Entry 7ECV (electron microscopy, 3.43 A resolution); this record covers chains J and M of the 12 polymer chains in the assembly.

== Chain J ==
Name: AcrIF14
Organism: Moraxella phage Mcat5
UniProt: A0A0R6PCL0 (A0A0R6PCL0_9CAUD); residues 1-124 here = UniProt positions 1-124
Amino-acid sequence (124 residues; row label = number of the first residue in the row):
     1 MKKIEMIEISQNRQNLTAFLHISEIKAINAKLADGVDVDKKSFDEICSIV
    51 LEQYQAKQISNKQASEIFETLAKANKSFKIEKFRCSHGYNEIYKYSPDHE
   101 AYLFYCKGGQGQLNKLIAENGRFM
From the paper describing this entry:
  - binding site for the 60-nt RNA strand (chain M): Tyr89, Glu91

== Chain M ==
Molecule: 60-nt RNA strand
Organism: Pseudomonas aeruginosa
Sequence (60 nucleotides; numbered 1 to 60; the number before each row is that of its first residue):
     1 CUAAGAAAUUCACGGCGGGCUUGAUGUCCGCGUCUACCUGGUUCACUGCC
    51 GUGUAGGCAG

== Chain J / chain M interface ==
Pairs across the interface (7; chain J residue first):
  Tyr89(J) - C11(M)  hydrogen bond to the base
  Tyr89(J) - A12(M)  base contact
  Glu91(J) - A12(M)  hydrogen bond to the base
  Tyr93(J) - A12(M)  base contact
  His99(J) - G15(M)  hydrogen bond to the base
  Ala101(J) - G15(M)  base contact
  Lys107(J) - U10(M)  base contact
Also at the interface, not in a pair above, chain J (8 interface residues in all): Gly88, Glu100
Also at the interface, not in a pair above, chain M (7 interface residues in all): U9, C16, G17
Interface features reported in the paper:
  - hot spots on chain J (mutagenesis) - Y89A/E91A: decreased binding to Csy complex

== In short ==
8 residues of chain J and 7 residues of chain M are in contact, with 3 hydrogen bonds. Polar contacts include
Tyr89(J)-C11(M), Glu91(J)-A12(M) and His99(J)-G15(M). The paper reports a binding site for the 60-nt RNA
strand (chain M) at Tyr89(J) and Glu91(J); Y89A/E91A of chain J reduce binding to Csy complex.
Chain J is AcrIF14 (Moraxella phage Mcat5) and chain M is a 60-nt RNA strand (Pseudomonas aeruginosa); the
structure, The Csy-AcrIF14 complex, was determined by electron microscopy, deposited together with 7DU0 and
7ECW.
